3H20 - chain A; structure by X-ray diffraction, 1.99 A resolution.

== Chain A ==
Name: Replication protein B
Source organism: Plasmid RSF1010
Notes: EC 2.7.7.-
UniProt: Q52349 (Q52349_9ZZZZ); residue numbers follow UniProt; this construct covers 1-323
Chain sequence (323 residues; row label = number of the first residue in the row):
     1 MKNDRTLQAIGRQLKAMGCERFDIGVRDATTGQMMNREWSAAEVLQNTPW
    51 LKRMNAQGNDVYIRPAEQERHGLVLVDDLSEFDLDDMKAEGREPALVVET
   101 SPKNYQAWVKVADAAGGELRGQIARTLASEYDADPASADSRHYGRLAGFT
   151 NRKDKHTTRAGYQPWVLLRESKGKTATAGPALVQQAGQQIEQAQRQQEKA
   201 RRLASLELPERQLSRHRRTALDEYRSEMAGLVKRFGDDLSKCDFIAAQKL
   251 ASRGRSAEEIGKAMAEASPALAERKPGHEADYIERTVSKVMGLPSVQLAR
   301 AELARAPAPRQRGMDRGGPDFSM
Disordered / not traced: 1-4, 154, 159-161, 208-216, 276-277, 308-323
Residues lining bound ligands: diphosphate (DPO): Tyr62, Thr100, Gln106, Arg145, Asn151, Lys153
What the authors report for this chain:
  - catalytic residues: Asp77, Asp78, Asp134, Arg145
  - mutagenesis - D77A, D78A, D134A: abolished catalytic activity
  - mutagenesis - R145A: decreased catalytic activity

== In short ==
Ligands of chain A: diphosphate. The paper reports catalytic residues Asp77, Asp78 and Asp134 among others;
D77A, D78A and D134A abolish catalytic activity.
Chain A is Replication protein B (Plasmid RSF1010); the structure, Crystal structure of primase RepB', was
determined by X-ray diffraction (same publication as 3H25).
